PDB entry 6PPI | electron microscopy, 4.70 A resolution (low resolution: residue-level contacts below are approximate; hydrogen-bond / salt-bridge calls are withheld) | chains A and C of the 12 polymer chains in the assembly

Chain A (and C):
Molecule: Portal protein
Organism: Human herpesvirus 8
Notes: chain C of this document is another copy of the same molecule, construct and numbering; everything in this record applies to it too
UniProt: Q76RH0 (Q76RH0_HHV8); residue numbers follow UniProt; this construct covers 1-605
Amino-acid sequence (605 residues; each row starts with the number of its first residue):
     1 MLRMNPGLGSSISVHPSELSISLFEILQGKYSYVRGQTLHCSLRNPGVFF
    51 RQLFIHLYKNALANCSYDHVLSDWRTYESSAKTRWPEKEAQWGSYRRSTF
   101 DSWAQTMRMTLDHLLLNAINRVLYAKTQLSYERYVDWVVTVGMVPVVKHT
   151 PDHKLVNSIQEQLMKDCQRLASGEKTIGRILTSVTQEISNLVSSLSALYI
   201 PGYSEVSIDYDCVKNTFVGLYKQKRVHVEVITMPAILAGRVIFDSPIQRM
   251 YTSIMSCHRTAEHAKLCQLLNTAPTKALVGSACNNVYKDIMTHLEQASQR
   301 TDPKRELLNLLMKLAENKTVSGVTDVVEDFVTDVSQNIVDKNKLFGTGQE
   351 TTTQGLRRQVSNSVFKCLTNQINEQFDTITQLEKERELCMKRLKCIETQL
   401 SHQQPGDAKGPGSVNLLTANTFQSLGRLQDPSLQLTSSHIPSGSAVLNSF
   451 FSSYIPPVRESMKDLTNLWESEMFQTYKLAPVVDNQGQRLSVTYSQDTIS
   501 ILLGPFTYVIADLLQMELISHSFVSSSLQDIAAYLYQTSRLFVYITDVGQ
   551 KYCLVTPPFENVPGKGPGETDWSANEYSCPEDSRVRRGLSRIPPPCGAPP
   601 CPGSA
Not modelled in the structure: 1-8, 281-412, 554-605

How chain A and chain C interact:
Pairs across the interface (8; chain A residue first):
  L417(A) with S256(C)
  T418(A) with R259(C)
  A419(A) with R259(C)
  N420(A) with R259(C)
  T421(A) with R259(C); E262(C); L266(C)
  F422(A) with E262(C)
Interface residues without a listed pair, chain A (7 interface residues in all): T275
Interface residues without a listed pair, chain C (7 interface residues in all): M255, H263, F450

Overview:
Chain A and chain C each contribute 7 residues to their interface.
Both chains are Portal protein (Human herpesvirus 8). Entry 6PPI (Kaposi's sarcoma-associated herpesvirus
(KSHV), C12 portal dodecamer structure) was determined by electron microscopy (same publication as 6PPB, 6PPD
and 6PPH).
